Entry 7UDL (X-ray diffraction, 2.15 A resolution); this record covers chains B and D of the 3 polymer chains in the assembly.

# Chain B
Molecule: 6xPLP Peptide
Amino-acid sequence (21 residues; each row starts with the number of its first residue):
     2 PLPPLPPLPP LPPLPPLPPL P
Disordered / not traced: 2, 22

# Chain D
Molecule: 6xPLP Peptide
Amino-acid sequence (21 residues; each row starts with the number of its first residue):
   202 PLPPLPPLPP LPPLPPLPPL P
Disordered / not traced: 202, 217-222
Glycans and other covalent adducts: covalent link Leu203-Pro216

# Chain B / chain D interface
Pairs across the interface (11):
  Leu6(B) with Leu215(D), hydrophobic
  Pro7(B) with Leu215(D)
  Leu9(B) with Leu212(D), hydrophobic
  Pro10(B) with Leu212(D)
  Leu15(B) with Leu206(D), hydrophobic
  Pro16(B) with Pro204(D), hydrophobic; Pro205(D); Pro207(D)
  Pro17(B) with Pro204(D)
  Leu18(B) with Leu203(D), hydrophobic
  Pro19(B) with Pro204(D)
Also at the interface, not in a pair above, chain B (12 interface residues in all): Leu12, Pro13, Pro14
Also at the interface, not in a pair above, chain D (11 interface residues in all): Leu209, Pro210, Pro213, Pro216

# Summary
12 residues of chain B and 11 residues of chain D are in contact.
Both chains are 6xPLP Peptide. Entry 7UDL (Crystal structure of designed helical repeat protein RPB_PLP1_R6
bound to PLPx6 peptide) was determined by X-ray diffraction, deposited together with 7UDJ, 7UDK and 7UE2.
